PDB entry 2PGV | X-ray diffraction, 1.79 A resolution | chain A

[Chain A]
Protein: Glycoprotein-fucosylgalactoside alpha-galactosyltransferase
Source organism: Homo sapiens
Notes: EC 2.4.1.37; fragment: Glycosyltransferase B
UniProt: P16442 (BGAT_HUMAN); residues 64-354 here = UniProt positions 64-354
Amino-acid sequence (292 residues; numbered 63 to 354; the number before each row is that of its first residue):
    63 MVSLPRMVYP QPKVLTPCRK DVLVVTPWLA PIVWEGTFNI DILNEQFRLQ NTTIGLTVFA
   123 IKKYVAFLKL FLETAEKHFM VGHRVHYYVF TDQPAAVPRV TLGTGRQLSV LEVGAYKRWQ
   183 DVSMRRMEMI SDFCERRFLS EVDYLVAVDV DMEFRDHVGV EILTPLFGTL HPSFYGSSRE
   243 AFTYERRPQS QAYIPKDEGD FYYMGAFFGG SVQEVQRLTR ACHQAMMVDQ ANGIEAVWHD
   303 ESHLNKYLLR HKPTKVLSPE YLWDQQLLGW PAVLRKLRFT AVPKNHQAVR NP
Disordered / not traced: 63, 177-187, 346-354
Differences from the reference sequence: initiating methionine (63); variant Gly176 (Arg in P16442), Ser235 (Gly in P16442), Met266 (Leu in P16442), Ala268 (Gly in P16442); engineered mutation Ala209 (Cys in P16442)
Bound ions: Hg2+ site 1: Cys80, Gly98; Hg2+ site 2: Met189, Cys284; Hg2+ site 3: Cys284, His305

[Summary]
The Hg2+ site 1 is built by Cys80 and Gly98. Met189 and Cys284 coordinate Hg2+ site 2.
Chain A is Glycoprotein-fucosylgalactoside alpha-galactosyltransferase (Homo sapiens); the structure, GTB
C209A, was determined by X-ray diffraction, deposited together with 2PGY.
